6ACC - chains B and C of the 3 polymer chains in the assembly; structure by electron microscopy, 3.60 A resolution.

# Chain B (and C)
Name: Spike glycoprotein
Organism: Human SARS coronavirus
Notes: chain C of this document is another copy of the same molecule, construct and numbering; everything in this record applies to it too
Reference sequence: P59594 (SPIKE_CVHSA); residue numbers follow UniProt; this construct covers 1-1196
Sequence (1203 residues; numbered 1 to 1203; the number before each row is that of its first residue):
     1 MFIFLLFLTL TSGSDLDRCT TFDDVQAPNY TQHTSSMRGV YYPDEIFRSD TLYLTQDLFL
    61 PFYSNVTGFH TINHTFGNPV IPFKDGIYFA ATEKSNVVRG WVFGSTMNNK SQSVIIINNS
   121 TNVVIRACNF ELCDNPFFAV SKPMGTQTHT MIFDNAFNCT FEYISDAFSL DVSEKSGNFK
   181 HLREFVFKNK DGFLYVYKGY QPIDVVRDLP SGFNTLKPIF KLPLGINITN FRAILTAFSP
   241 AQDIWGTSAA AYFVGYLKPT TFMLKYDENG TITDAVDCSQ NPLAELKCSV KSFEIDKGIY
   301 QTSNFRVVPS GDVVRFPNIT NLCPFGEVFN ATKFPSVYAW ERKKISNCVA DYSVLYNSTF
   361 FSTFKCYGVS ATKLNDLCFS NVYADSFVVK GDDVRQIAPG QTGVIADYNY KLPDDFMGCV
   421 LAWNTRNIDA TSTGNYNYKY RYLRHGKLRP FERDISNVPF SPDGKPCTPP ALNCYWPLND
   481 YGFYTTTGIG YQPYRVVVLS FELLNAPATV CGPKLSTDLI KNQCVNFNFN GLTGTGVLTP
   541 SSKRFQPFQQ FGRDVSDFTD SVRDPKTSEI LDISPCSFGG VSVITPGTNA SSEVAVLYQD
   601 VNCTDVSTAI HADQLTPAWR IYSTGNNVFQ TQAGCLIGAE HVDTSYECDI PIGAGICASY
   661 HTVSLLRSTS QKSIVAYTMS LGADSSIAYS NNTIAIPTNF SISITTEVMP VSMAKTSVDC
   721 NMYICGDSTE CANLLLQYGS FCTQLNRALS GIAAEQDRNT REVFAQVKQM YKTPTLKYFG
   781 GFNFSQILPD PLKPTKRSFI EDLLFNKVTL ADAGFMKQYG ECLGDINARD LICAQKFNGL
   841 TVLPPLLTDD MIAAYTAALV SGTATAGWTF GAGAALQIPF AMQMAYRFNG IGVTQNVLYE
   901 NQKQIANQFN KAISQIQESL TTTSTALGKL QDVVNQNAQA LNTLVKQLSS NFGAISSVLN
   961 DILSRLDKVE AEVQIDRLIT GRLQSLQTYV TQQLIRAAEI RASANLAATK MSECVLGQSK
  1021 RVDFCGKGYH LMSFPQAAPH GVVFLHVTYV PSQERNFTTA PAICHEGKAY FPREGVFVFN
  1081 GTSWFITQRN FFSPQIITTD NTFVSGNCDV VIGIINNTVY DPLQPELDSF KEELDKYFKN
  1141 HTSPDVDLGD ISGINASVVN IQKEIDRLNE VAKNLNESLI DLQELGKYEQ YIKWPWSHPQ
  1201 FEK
Not modelled in the structure: 1-17, 240-243, 661-673, 812-831, 1120-1203
Disulfides: Cys128-Cys159, Cys278-Cys288, Cys323-Cys348, Cys366-Cys419, Cys378-Cys511, Cys467-Cys474, Cys524-Cys576, Cys603-Cys635, Cys648-Cys657, Cys720-Cys742, Cys725-Cys731, Cys1014-Cys1025, Cys1064-Cys1108
Sequence notes: expression tag (1197-1203)
Swiss-Prot annotation at these positions:
  - region: Ser798 to Tyr819 (Fusion peptide 1), Lys817 to Phe837 (Fusion peptide 2), Asp1145 to Glu1184 (Heptad repeat 2)
  - site (Cleavage): Arg667, Ser668, Arg797, Ser798
  - glycosylation (N-linked (GlcNAc...) asparagine): Asn29, Asn65, Asn73, Asn109, Asn118, Asn119, Asn158, Asn227, Asn269, Asn318, Asn330, Asn357, Asn589, Asn602, Asn691, Asn699, Asn783, Asn1056, Asn1080, Asn1116 and 3 more in UniProt
  - natural variant: Ser49 (S49L: In strain: Isolate GZ50), Gly77 (G77D: In strain: Isolate BJ01, Isolate BJ02 and 7 more), Asn78 (N78D: In strain: Isolate GD03), Asn118 (N118S: In strain: Isolate Shanghai LY), Ala139 (A139V: In strain: Isolate GD03), Met144 (M144L: In strain: Isolate BJ03), Gln147 (Q147R: In strain: Isolate GD03), Phe193 (F193S: In strain: Isolate Shanghai LY), Asn227 (N227K: In strain: Isolate SZ3), Ser239 (S239L: In strain: Isolate GD01 and Isolate SZ3), Ile244 (I244T: In strain: Isolate BJ01, Isolate BJ02 and 8 more), Thr261 (T261K: In strain: Isolate SZ3), 31 further natural variant entries in UniProt
  - mutagenesis: Cys323 (C323A: No effect on human ACE2 binding in vitro), Cys348 (C348A: Complete loss of human ACE2 binding in vitro), Glu452 (E452A: 90% loss of human ACE2 binding in vitro), Asp454 (D454A: Complete loss of human ACE2 binding in vitro), Asp463 (D463A: Partial loss of human ACE2 binding in vitro), Cys467 (C467A: Complete loss of human ACE2 binding in vitro), Cys474 (C474A: Complete loss of human ACE2 binding in vitro), Asp480 (D480A: No effect on human ACE2 binding in vitro), Arg667 (R667S: 40% loss of cell-cell fusion), Lys672 (K672S: No effect on cell-cell fusion), Arg797 (R797N: Complete loss of trypsin-induced membrane fusion)

# Interface between chain B and chain C
Pairs across the interface (174; chain B residue first):
  Tyr42(B) with Phe548(C), hydrophobic
  Glu45(B) with Asn505(C); Phe548(C); Gln549(C); Gln550(C)
  Ile46(B) with Gln549(C); Phe551(C); Arg553(C)
  Phe47(B) with Lys543(C); Phe545(C), hydrophobic; Gln549(C); Phe551(C), hydrogen bond (backbone-backbone); Gly552(C); Arg553(C), hydrogen bond (backbone-backbone)
  Arg48(B) with Arg553(C)
  Ser49(B) with Val555(C)
  Asp50(B) with Val555(C)
  Thr51(B) with Val555(C), hydrogen bond (side chain-backbone)
  Asp85(B) with Arg449(C), salt bridge
  Lys110(B) with Ser456(C), hydrogen bond (backbone-side chain)
  Gln112(B) with Ile455(C); Ser456(C)
  Thr160(B) with Arg453(C)
  Asn189(B) with Arg449(C)
  Asp191(B) with Phe416(C); Pro450(C); Phe451(C)
  Gly192(B) with Pro450(C), hydrogen bond (backbone-backbone); Phe451(C)
  Phe193(B) with Arg342(C); Glu502(C)
  Lys217(B) with Gln546(C)
  Pro218(B) with Phe548(C), hydrophobic
  Lys221(B) with Asn505(C), hydrogen bond
  Pro223(B) with Arg342(C); Tyr383(C), hydrophobic
  Gly225(B) with Phe451(C); Glu452(C); Arg453(C), hydrogen bond (backbone-backbone)
  Asn227(B) with Arg444(C); Glu452(C)
  Asn269(B) with Arg544(C), hydrogen bond
  Gln401(B) with Asp967(C)
  Asp719(B) with Asn304(C), hydrogen bond; Phe578(C); Gly579(C)
  Asn721(B) with Asn304(C); Arg306(C)
  Met722(B) with Phe578(C), hydrophobic
  Asp727(B) with Arg306(C), salt bridge
  Gln737(B) with Asn951(C); Phe952(C); Gly953(C)
  Tyr738(B) with Gln947(C); Ser950(C); Asn951(C); Phe952(C)
  Gly739(B) with Ser950(C), hydrogen bond (backbone-side chain)
  Ser740(B) with Gln947(C), hydrogen bond
  Phe741(B) with Gln947(C)
  Gln744(B) with Thr943(C); Gln947(C)
  Arg761(B) with Met679(C)
  Lys768(B) with Ala683(C), hydrogen bond (backbone-backbone)
  Gln769(B) with Ala683(C); Ser685(C)
  Met770(B) with Leu681(C), hydrophobic; Gly682(C); Ala683(C), hydrogen bond (backbone-backbone); Asp684(C); Ser685(C), hydrogen bond (backbone-backbone)
  Tyr771(B) with Ser685(C); Ile687(C), hydrophobic
  Lys772(B) with Ser685(C), hydrogen bond (backbone-backbone)
  Phe779(B) with Tyr689(C), hydrophobic
  Ile832(B) with Gln632(C), hydrogen bond (backbone-side chain)
  Cys833(B) with Asp600(C); Val601(C), hydrogen bond (side chain-backbone); Gln632(C), hydrogen bond
  Ala834(B) with Asp600(C)
  Gln835(B) with Ile573(C); Pro575(C), hydrogen bond (side chain-backbone); Cys576(C), hydrogen bond (side chain-backbone)
  Lys836(B) with Pro575(C); Phe578(C)
  Phe837(B) with Phe558(C), hydrophobic; Thr559(C); Ser574(C); Pro575(C)
  Asn838(B) with Phe558(C)
  Gly839(B) with Phe578(C)
  Leu843(B) with Gln599(C)
  Pro844(B) with Ala633(C), hydrophobic; Gly653(C)
  Pro845(B) with Gly653(C); Ala654(C)
  Leu846(B) with Pro651(C), hydrophobic; Gly653(C); Ala654(C); Gly655(C), hydrogen bond (backbone-backbone)
  Thr848(B) with Gly655(C)
  Met851(B) with Leu681(C), hydrophobic
  Tyr855(B) with Leu681(C), hydrogen bond (side chain-backbone)
  Ala864(B) with Tyr689(C), hydrogen bond (backbone-side chain)
  Thr865(B) with Ile687(C); Tyr689(C)
  Trp868(B) with Arg1089(C)
  Thr869(B) with Tyr1029(C); Arg1089(C), hydrogen bond
  Ala872(B) with Lys1027(C); Gly1028(C); Tyr1029(C), hydrophobic; Pro1051(C)
  Leu876(B) with Ile694(C); Ala695(C), hydrogen bond (backbone-backbone); Pro697(C)
  Gln877(B) with Ile687(C); Ala688(C); Thr693(C); Ile694(C); Ala695(C)
  Ile878(B) with Tyr689(C); Ile694(C), hydrophobic
  Pro879(B) with Tyr689(C), hydrogen bond (backbone-side chain)
  Phe880(B) with Tyr689(C), hydrogen bond (backbone-side chain)
  Met882(B) with Pro1061(C), hydrophobic; Phe1077(C)
  Tyr886(B) with Val1076(C), hydrophobic; Arg1089(C)
  Asn889(B) with Glu1074(C); Gly1075(C)
  Val893(B) with Glu1074(C)
  Thr894(B) with Glu1074(C), hydrogen bond; Phe1103(C)
  Gln895(B) with Phe1071(C); Pro1072(C); Glu1074(C); Val1076(C)
  Asn896(B) with Phe1071(C); Phe1103(C); Ser1105(C), hydrogen bond
  Tyr899(B) with Pro1061(C); Phe1071(C), hydrophobic; Val1110(C)
  Glu900(B) with Ser1105(C); Val1110(C)
  Val945(B) with Ser556(C); Asp557(C)
  Leu948(B) with Phe558(C), hydrophobic
  Ser949(B) with Asp557(C)
  Asn960(B) with Thr533(C)
  Leu963(B) with Lys373(C)
  Ser964(B) with Lys373(C); Leu377(C)
  Arg965(B) with Gly368(C); Val369(C); Ser370(C), hydrogen bond (backbone-backbone); Leu503(C)
  Leu966(B) with Ser370(C); Lys373(C)
  Asp967(B) with Ser370(C), hydrogen bond (backbone-side chain); Thr372(C), hydrogen bond
  Gln984(B) with Gln984(C)
  Gln987(B) with Thr988(C), hydrogen bond
  Thr991(B) with Thr991(C)
  Leu994(B) with Ile995(C), hydrophobic
  Arg1001(B) with Glu999(C), salt bridge
  Thr1009(B) with Arg1021(C)
  Ser1012(B) with Val1022(C); Asp1023(C)
  Glu1013(B) with Arg1021(C), salt bridge; Val1022(C), hydrogen bond (side chain-backbone)
  Leu1016(B) with Asp1023(C)
  Arg1021(B) with Arg1021(C)
Interface residues without a listed pair, chain B (112 interface residues in all): Leu224, Ile226, Ile228, Gly270, Thr271, Arg747, Leu776, Leu840, Thr841, Leu847, Ala866, Gly871, Gly873, Ala875, Ala885, Asp961, Ile995, Ala998
Interface residues without a listed pair, chain C (115 interface residues in all): Asp454, Asn457, Ala506, Gly531, Asp554, Ile652, Ile656, Ser686, Ser690, Asn691, Lys946, Lys968, Ser985, Phe1024, Tyr1049, Glu1054, Thr1059, Gly1106, Ile1112

# Summary
The interface between chain B and chain C involves 112 residues on one side and 115 on the other, with 34
hydrogen bonds and 4 salt bridges. Among the polar pairs are Asp85(B)-Arg449(C), Asp727(B)-Arg306(C) and
Arg1001(B)-Glu999(C).
Chain B and chain C are both Spike glycoprotein (Human SARS coronavirus); the structure, Trypsin-cleaved and
low pH-treated SARS-CoV spike glycoprotein and ACE2 complex, ACE2-free conformation with three RBD in ..., was
determined by electron microscopy (same publication as 6ACD, 6ACG, 6ACJ and 6ACK).
